PDB entry 6EQB | X-ray diffraction, 2.81 A resolution | chains A and E of the 5 polymer chains in the assembly

# Chain A
Molecule: HLA class I histocompatibility antigen, A-2 alpha chain
Organism: Homo sapiens
UniProtKB: P01892 (1A02_HUMAN); residues 1-276 here correspond to UniProt positions 25-300 (UniProt number = residue number + 24)
Chain sequence (276 residues; numbered 1 to 276; the number before each row is that of its first residue):
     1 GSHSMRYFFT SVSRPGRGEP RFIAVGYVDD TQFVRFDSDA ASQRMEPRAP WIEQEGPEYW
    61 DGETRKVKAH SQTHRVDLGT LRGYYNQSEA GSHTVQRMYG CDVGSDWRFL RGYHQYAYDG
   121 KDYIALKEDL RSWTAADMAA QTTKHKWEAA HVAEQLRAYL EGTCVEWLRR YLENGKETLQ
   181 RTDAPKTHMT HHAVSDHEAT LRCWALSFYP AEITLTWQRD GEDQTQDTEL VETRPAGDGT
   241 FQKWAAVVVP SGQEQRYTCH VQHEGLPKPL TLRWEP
Disulfides: Cys101-Cys164, Cys203-Cys259

# Chain E
Molecule: High Affinity Mel5 TCR, beta chain
Organism: Homo sapiens
Chain sequence (244 residues; row label = number of the first residue in the row):
     1 SQTIHQWPAT LVQPVGSPLS LECTVEGTSN PNLYWYRQAA GRGPQLLFYW GPFGQISSEV
    61 PQNLSASRPQ DRQFILSSKK LLLSDSGFYL CAWSETGLGM GGWQFGEGSR LTVLEDLKNV
   121 FPPEVAVFEP SEAEISHTQK ATLVCLATGF YPDHVELSWW VNGKEVHSGV CTDPQPLKEQ
   181 PALNDSRYAL SSRLRVSATF WQDPRNHFRC QVQFYGLSEN DEWTQDRAKP VTQIVSAEAW
   241 GRAD
Disulfides: Cys23-Cys91, Cys145-Cys210

# Chain A / chain E interface
Pairs across the interface - 19 pairs, chain A then chain E:
  Arg65(A) - Ile56(E)
  Arg65(A) - Ser57(E)
  Lys66(A) - Leu98(E)
  Lys68(A) - Ile56(E)
  Ala69(A) - Tyr49(E)
  Ala69(A) - Ile56(E)  hydrophobic
  Ala69(A) - Leu98(E)  hydrophobic
  His70(A) - Leu98(E)
  Gln72(A) - Gly51(E)
  Gln72(A) - Pro52(E)
  Gln72(A) - Phe53(E)  hydrogen bond (side chain-backbone)
  Gln72(A) - Gly54(E)  hydrogen bond (side chain-backbone)
  Gln72(A) - Ile56(E)
  Thr73(A) - Gly97(E)
  Arg75(A) - Phe53(E)
  Val76(A) - Asn30(E)
  Val76(A) - Phe53(E)  hydrophobic
  Gln155(A) - Gly99(E)
  Gln155(A) - Met100(E)
Other interface residues (no listed pair), chain A (11 interface residues in all): Lys146
Other interface residues (no listed pair), chain E (14 interface residues in all): Glu95, Thr96
Interface features reported in the paper:
  - residue pairs: Pro52(E)-Gln72(A) (hydrogen bond), Phe53(E)-Gln72(A) (hydrogen bond)
  - interface residues, chain A: Gln72(A)

# In short
Chain A and chain E form an interface of 11 and 14 residues respectively, with 2 hydrogen bonds. Among the
polar pairs are Gln72(A)-Phe53(E) and Gln72(A)-Gly54(E). The authors report hydrogen bonds between Pro52(E)
and Gln72(A) and Phe53(E) and Gln72(A). From the paper: the interface residue Gln72(A).
Chain A is HLA class I histocompatibility antigen, A-2 alpha chain and chain E is High Affinity Mel5 TCR, beta
chain, both from Homo sapiens; the structure, HLA class I histocompatibility antigen, was determined by X-ray
diffraction (same publication as 6EQA).
